8BVM - chains A and N of the 16 polymer chains in the assembly; structure by electron microscopy, 3.80 A resolution.

== Chain A (and N) ==
Name: Catabolite repression control protein
Source organism: Pseudomonas aeruginosa
Notes: EC 3.1.11.2; chain N of this document is another copy of the same molecule, construct and numbering; everything in this record applies to it too
UniProtKB: Q51380 (Q51380_PSEAI); residues 4-262 here correspond to UniProt positions 1-259 (UniProt number = residue number - 3)
Sequence (262 residues; each row starts with the number of its first residue):
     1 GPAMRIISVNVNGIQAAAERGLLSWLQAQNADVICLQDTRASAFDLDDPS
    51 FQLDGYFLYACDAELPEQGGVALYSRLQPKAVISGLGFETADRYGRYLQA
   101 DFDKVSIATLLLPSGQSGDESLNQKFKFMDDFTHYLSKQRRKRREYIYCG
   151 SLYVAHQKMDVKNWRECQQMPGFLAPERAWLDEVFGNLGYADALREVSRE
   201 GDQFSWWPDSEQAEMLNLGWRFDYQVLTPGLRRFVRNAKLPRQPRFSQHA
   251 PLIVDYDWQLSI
Disordered / not traced: 166 (chain N: fully traced)
Construct notes: expression tag (1-3)
What the authors report for this chain:
  - binding site for rbsB mRNA: Lys80, Lys138, Lys142, Arg143, Arg144
  - self-association interface (contacts with another copy of this molecule): Arg93, Tyr94, Glu196, Arg233

== Interface between chain A and chain N ==
Contacting residue pairs (6; chain A residue first):
  Glu196(A) - Glu64(N)
  Glu196(A) - Arg93(N)  salt bridge
  Val197(A) - Leu65(N)
  Arg199(A) - Leu65(N)
  Arg233(A) - Glu64(N)  salt bridge
  Arg233(A) - Arg93(N)
Interface residues without a listed pair, chain A (5 interface residues in all): Arg232
Interface residues without a listed pair, chain N (7 interface residues in all): Glu67, Gln68, Glu89, Tyr94

== Summary ==
5 residues of chain A face 7 of chain N across their interface; the contacts include 2 salt bridges. Polar
pairs include Glu196(A)-Arg93(N) and Arg233(A)-Glu64(N). The paper reports a binding site for rbsB mRNA at
Lys80(A), Lys138(A) and Lys142(A) among others; a self-association interface involving Arg93(A), Tyr94(A) and
Glu196(A) among others.
Chain A and chain N are both Catabolite repression control protein (Pseudomonas aeruginosa); the structure,
Cryo-EM structure of Hfq-Crc-rbsB translation repression complex, was determined by electron microscopy
together with 8BVH and 8BVJ from the same study.
